PDB entry 7KD4 | X-ray diffraction, 1.31 A resolution | chain A

# Chain A
Protein: Maltodextrin-binding protein and Phosphoprotein fusion protein
Organism: Serratia sp. (strain FS14)
Reference sequence: chimeric construct of A0A4P1LXE0, Q91MK1: residues 1-370 from A0A4P1LXE0 (A0A4P1LXE0_SERSF) positions 3-372 (UniProt number = residue number + 2); residues 1329-1388 from Q91MK1 positions 329-388 (UniProt number = residue number - 1000)
Sequence (431 residues; each row starts with the number of its first residue; note: 958 numbers in that range are skipped by the numbering (no residue carries them; nothing is unmodelled there); numbering starts at 0):
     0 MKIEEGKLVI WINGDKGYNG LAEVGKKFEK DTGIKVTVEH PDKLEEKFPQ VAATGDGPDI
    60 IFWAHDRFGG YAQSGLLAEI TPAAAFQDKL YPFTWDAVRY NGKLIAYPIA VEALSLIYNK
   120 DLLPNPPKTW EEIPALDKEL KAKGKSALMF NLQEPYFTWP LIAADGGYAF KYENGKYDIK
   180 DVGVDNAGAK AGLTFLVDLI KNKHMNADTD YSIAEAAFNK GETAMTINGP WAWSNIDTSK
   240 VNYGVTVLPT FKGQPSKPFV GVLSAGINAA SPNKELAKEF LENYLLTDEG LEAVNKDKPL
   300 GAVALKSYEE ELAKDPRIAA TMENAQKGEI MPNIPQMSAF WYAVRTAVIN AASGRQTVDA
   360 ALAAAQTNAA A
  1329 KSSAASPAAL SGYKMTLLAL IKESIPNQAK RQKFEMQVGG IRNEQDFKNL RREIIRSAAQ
Sequence notes: initiating methionine (0); conflict A82 (Asp84 in A0A4P1LXE0), A83 (Lys85 in A0A4P1LXE0), A359 (Glu361 in A0A4P1LXE0), A362 (Lys364 in A0A4P1LXE0), A363 (Asp365 in A0A4P1LXE0); engineered mutation S1352 (Cys352 in Q91MK1)
Reported in the primary citation:
  - contacts within the chain: S1334-A1337 (backbone contact), S1330-R1370, S1331-N1371

# In short
From the paper: contacts within the chain involving S1334, A1337 and R1370 among others.
Chain A is Maltodextrin-binding protein and Phosphoprotein fusion protein (Serratia sp. (strain FS14)); the
structure, Structure of the C-terminal domain of the Menangle virus phosphoprotein (residues 329 -388), fused
to MBP. ..., was determined by X-ray diffraction (same publication as 7KD5).
